8YNI - chains A and B of the 11 polymer chains in the assembly; structure by electron microscopy, 3.66 A resolution.

[Chain A (and B)]
Molecule: Caspase-8 subunit p10
Source organism: Homo sapiens
Notes: chain B of this document is another copy of the same molecule, construct and numbering; everything in this record applies to it too
UniProt: Q14790 (CASP8_HUMAN); numbering as in UniProt (aligned over 1-479)
Chain sequence (479 residues; each row starts with the number of its first residue):
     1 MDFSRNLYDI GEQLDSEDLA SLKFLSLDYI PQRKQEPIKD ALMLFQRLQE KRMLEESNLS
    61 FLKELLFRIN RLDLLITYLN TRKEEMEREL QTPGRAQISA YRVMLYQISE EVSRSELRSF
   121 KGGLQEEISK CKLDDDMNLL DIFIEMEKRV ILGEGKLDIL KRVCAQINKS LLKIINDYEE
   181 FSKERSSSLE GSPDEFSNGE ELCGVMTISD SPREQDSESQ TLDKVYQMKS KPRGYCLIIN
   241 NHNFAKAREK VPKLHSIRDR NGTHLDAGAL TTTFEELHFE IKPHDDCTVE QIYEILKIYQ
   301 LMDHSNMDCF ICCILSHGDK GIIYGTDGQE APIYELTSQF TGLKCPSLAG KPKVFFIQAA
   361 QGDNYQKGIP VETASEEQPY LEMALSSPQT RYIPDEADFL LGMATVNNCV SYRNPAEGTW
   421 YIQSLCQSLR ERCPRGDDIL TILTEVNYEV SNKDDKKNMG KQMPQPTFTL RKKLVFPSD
Disordered / not traced: 1, 183-479 (chain B: 183-479)
Sequence notes: engineered mutation G122 (Phe in Q14790), G123 (Leu in Q14790), A360 (Cys in Q14790), A374 (Asp in Q14790), A384 (Asp in Q14790)
UniProt features mapped onto this chain:
  - active site: H317
  - site: D216, S217 (Cleavage)
  - modified residue: S188 (Phosphoserine), S211 (Phosphoserine), K224 (N6-acetyllysine), Y334 (Phosphotyrosine), Y380 (Phosphotyrosine), S387 (Phosphoserine), R413 (Microbial infection: ADP-riboxanated arginine)
  - natural variant: R248 (R248W: In CASP8D), D285 (D285H: Associated with protection against breast cancer)
  - mutagenesis: D73 (D73A: Abolishes binding to FLASH. Induces NF-kappa-B activation), Y380 (Y380E: Phosphomimetic mutant which does not affect interaction with PIK3R1 or DISC-mediated processing; Y380F: Abolishes phosphorylation at this site ...), S387 (S387A: Impaired CDK1-mediated phosphorylation and enhanced apoptosis), R413 (R413A: Abolished ADP-riboxanation by C.violaceum CopC)
From the paper describing this entry:
  - mutagenesis - E12A/F122G/L123G, N70A/F122G/L123G, E110A/F122G/L123G: unchanged binding to CASP8 and FADD-like apoptosis regulator subunit p43

[Chain A / chain B interface]
Contacting residue pairs (13; chain A residue first):
  G11(A) with R33(B)
  E12(A) with P31(B); R33(B), salt bridge; K34(B)
  D15(A) with E36(B)
  S16(A) with E36(B), hydrogen bond (backbone-side chain)
  R71(A) with K148(B)
  L72(A) with K148(B)
  D73(A) with K148(B), hydrogen bond (backbone-backbone)
  E110(A) with C131(B)
  E111(A) with K130(B), salt bridge
  V112(A) with K132(B)
  R114(A) with K132(B)
Interface residues without a listed pair, chain A (14 interface residues in all): L14, N70, S113
Interface residues without a listed pair, chain B (13 interface residues in all): Q32, S129, E147, R149, V150

[In short]
Chain A and chain B form an interface of 14 and 13 residues respectively, with 2 hydrogen bonds and 2 salt
bridges. Polar contacts include E12(A)-R33(B), E111(A)-K130(B) and S16(A)-E36(B). The paper reports that
E12A/F122G/L123G, N70A/F122G/L123G and E110A/F122G/L123G of chain A leave binding to CASP8 and FADD-like
apoptosis regulator subunit p43 unchanged.
Chain A and chain B are both Caspase-8 subunit p10 (Homo sapiens); the structure, Structure of the
FADD/Caspase-8/cFLIP death effector domain assembly, was determined by electron microscopy together with 8YM4,
8YM5, 8YM6, 8YNK, 8YNL, 8YNM and 8YNN from the same study.
